Entry 2ICE (X-ray diffraction, 3.10 A resolution); this record covers chains B and C of the 4 polymer chains in the assembly.

Chain B:
Molecule: Complement C3 alpha chain
Organism: Homo sapiens
UniProtKB: P01024 (CO3_HUMAN); residues 727-932 here correspond to UniProt positions 749-954 (UniProt number = residue number + 22)
Chain sequence (206 residues; numbered 727 to 932; the number before each row is that of its first residue):
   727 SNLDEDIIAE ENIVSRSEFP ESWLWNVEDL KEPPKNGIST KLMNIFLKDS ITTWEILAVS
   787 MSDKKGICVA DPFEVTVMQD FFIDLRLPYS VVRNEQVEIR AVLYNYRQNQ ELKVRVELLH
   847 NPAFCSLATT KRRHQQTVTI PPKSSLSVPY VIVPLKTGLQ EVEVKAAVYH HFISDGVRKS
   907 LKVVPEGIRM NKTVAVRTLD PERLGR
Disordered / not traced: 727-729, 913-932
Swiss-Prot annotation at these positions:
  - site: Arg932 (Cleavage)
  - glycosylation: Asn917 (N-linked (GlcNAc...) asparagine)

Chain C:
Molecule: Complement C3 alpha chain
Organism: Homo sapiens
UniProtKB: P01024 (CO3_HUMAN); residues 1299-1641 here correspond to UniProt positions 1321-1663 (UniProt number = residue number + 22)
Chain sequence (343 residues; each row starts with the number of its first residue):
  1299 SEETKENEGF TVTAEGKGQG TLSVVTMYHA KAKDQLTCNK FDLKVTIKPA PETEKRPQDA
  1359 KNTMILEICT RYRGDQDATM SILDISMMTG FAPDTDDLKQ LANGVDRYIS KYELDKAFSD
  1419 RNTLIIYLDK VSHSEDDCLA FKVHQYFNVE LIQPGAVKVY AYYNLEESCT RFYHPEKEDG
  1479 KLNKLCRDEL CRCAEENCFI QKSDDKVTLE ERLDKACEPG VDYVYKTRLV KVQLSNDFDE
  1539 YIMAIEQTIK SGSDEVQVGQ QRTFISPIKC REALKLEEKK HYLMWGLSSD FWGEKPNLSY
  1599 IIGKDTWVEH WPEEDECQDE ENQKQCQDLG AFTESMVVFG CPN
Disordered / not traced: 1299-1334, 1350-1358, 1501-1502
Disulfide bonds: Cys1336-Cys1467, Cys1367-Cys1436, Cys1484-Cys1489, Cys1615-Cys1624
Swiss-Prot annotation at these positions:
  - region: Glu1612 to Phe1637 (Interaction with CFP/properdin)
  - site: Asn1641 (Coordinates Mg(2+) for interaction with Complement factor B Bb fragment (CFB))
  - modified residue (Phosphoserine): Ser1299, Ser1551
  - glycosylation: Asn1595 (N-linked (GlcNAc...) asparagine)

Interface between chain B and chain C:
Pairs across the interface (41; chain B residue first):
  Arg819(B) - Glu1487(C)  hydrogen bond (side chain-backbone)
  Arg819(B) - Leu1488(C)
  Asn820(B) - Lys1482(C)
  Asn820(B) - Glu1487(C)
  Asn820(B) - Cys1489(C)  hydrogen bond
  Gln822(B) - Phe1470(C)
  Gln822(B) - Gly1478(C)  hydrogen bond (side chain-backbone)
  Gln822(B) - Lys1479(C)
  Gln822(B) - Leu1480(C)  hydrogen bond (side chain-backbone)
  Val823(B) - Phe1470(C)  hydrophobic
  Glu824(B) - Ser1384(C)  hydrogen bond
  Glu824(B) - Ala1454(C)
  Glu824(B) - Phe1470(C)
  Arg826(B) - Asp1382(C)  salt bridge
  Arg826(B) - Thr1421(C)
  Cys851(B) - Leu1480(C)
  Cys851(B) - Cys1491(C)  disulfide
  Ser852(B) - Leu1480(C)
  Ser852(B) - Cys1491(C)
  Leu853(B) - Gln1451(C)
  Thr855(B) - Glu1493(C)
  Thr856(B) - Lys1602(C)
  Lys857(B) - Asp1603(C)  salt bridge
  Arg858(B) - Glu1448(C)
  Arg858(B) - Leu1449(C)
  His860(B) - Gln1451(C)  hydrogen bond
  Gln862(B) - Thr1387(C)
  Val864(B) - Asp1418(C)
  Thr865(B) - Asp1418(C)  hydrogen bond (backbone-side chain)
  Leu872(B) - Asp1418(C)
  Leu872(B) - Asn1420(C)
  Ser873(B) - Asn1420(C)
  Ser873(B) - Thr1421(C)
  Pro875(B) - Ser1384(C)
  Pro875(B) - Asn1420(C)
  Pro875(B) - Gln1451(C)
  Tyr876(B) - Gln1451(C)
  Val877(B) - Gln1451(C)  hydrogen bond (backbone-side chain)
  Val877(B) - Pro1452(C)  hydrophobic
  Val879(B) - Lys1482(C)
  Leu881(B) - Cys1489(C)  hydrophobic
Other interface residues (no listed pair), chain B (25 interface residues in all): Glu912
Other interface residues (no listed pair), chain C (26 interface residues in all): Asn1481, Arg1490, Glu1494
Disulfides between the chains: Cys851(B)-Cys1491(C)

Summary:
25 residues of chain B and 26 residues of chain C are in contact, with 1 disulfide bond, 8 hydrogen bonds and
2 salt bridges. Among the polar pairs are Arg826(B)-Asp1382(C), Lys857(B)-Asp1603(C) and Arg819(B)-Glu1487(C).
Chain B is Complement C3 alpha chain and chain C is Complement C3 alpha chain, both from Homo sapiens; the
structure, CRIg bound to C3c, was determined by X-ray diffraction together with 2ICC and 2ICF from the same
study.
